Entry 8HGO (electron microscopy, 3.31 A resolution); this record covers chains B and A of the 3 polymer chains in the assembly.

Chain B:
Protein: Receptor tyrosine-protein kinase erbB-2
From: Homo sapiens
Notes: EC 2.7.10.1
UniProt: P04626 (ERBB2_HUMAN); residue numbers follow UniProt; this construct covers 1-693
Amino-acid sequence (745 residues; numbered 1 to 745; the number before each row is that of its first residue):
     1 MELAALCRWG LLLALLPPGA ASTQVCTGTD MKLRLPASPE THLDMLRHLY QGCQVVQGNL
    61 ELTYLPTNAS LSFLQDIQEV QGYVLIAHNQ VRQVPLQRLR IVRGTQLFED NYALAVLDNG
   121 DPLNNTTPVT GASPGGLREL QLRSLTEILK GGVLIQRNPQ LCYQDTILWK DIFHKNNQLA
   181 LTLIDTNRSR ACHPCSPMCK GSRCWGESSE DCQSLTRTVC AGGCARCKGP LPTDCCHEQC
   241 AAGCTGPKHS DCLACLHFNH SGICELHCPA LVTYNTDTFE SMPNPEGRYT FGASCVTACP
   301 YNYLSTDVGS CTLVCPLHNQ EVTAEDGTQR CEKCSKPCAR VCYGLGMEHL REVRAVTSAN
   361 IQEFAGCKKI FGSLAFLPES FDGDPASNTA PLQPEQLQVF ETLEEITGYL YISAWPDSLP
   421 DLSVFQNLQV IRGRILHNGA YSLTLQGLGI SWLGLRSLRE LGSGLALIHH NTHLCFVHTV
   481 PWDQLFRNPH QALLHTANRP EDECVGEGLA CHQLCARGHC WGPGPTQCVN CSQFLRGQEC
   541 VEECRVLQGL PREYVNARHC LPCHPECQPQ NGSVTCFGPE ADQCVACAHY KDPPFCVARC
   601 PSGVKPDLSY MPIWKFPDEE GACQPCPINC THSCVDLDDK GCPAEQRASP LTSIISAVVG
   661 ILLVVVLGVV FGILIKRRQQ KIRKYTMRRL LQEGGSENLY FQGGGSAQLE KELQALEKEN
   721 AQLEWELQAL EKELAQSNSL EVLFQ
Unresolved in the structure: 1-23, 121-133, 600-745
Sequence notes: expression tag (694-745)
Swiss-Prot annotation at these positions:
  - region: Lys-676 to Arg-689 (Required for interaction with KPNB1 and EEA1)
  - motif: Lys-676 to Arg-689 (Nuclear localization signal)
  - modified residue: Thr-182 (Phosphothreonine)
  - glycosylation (N-linked (GlcNAc...) asparagine): Asn-68, Asn-124, Asn-187, Asn-259, Asn-530, Asn-571, Asn-629
Disulfides: Cys-26/Cys-53, Cys-162/Cys-192, Cys-195/Cys-204, Cys-199/Cys-212, Cys-220/Cys-227, Cys-224/Cys-235, Cys-236/Cys-244, Cys-240/Cys-252, Cys-255/Cys-264, Cys-268/Cys-295, Cys-299/Cys-311, Cys-315/Cys-331, Cys-334/Cys-338, Cys-342/Cys-367, Cys-475/Cys-504, Cys-511/Cys-520, Cys-515/Cys-528, Cys-531/Cys-540, Cys-544/Cys-560, Cys-563/Cys-576, Cys-567/Cys-584, Cys-587/Cys-596
Covalent attachments: N-acetylglucosamine (NAG) linked to Asn-259

Chain A:
Protein: Epidermal growth factor receptor
From: Homo sapiens
Notes: EC 2.7.10.1
UniProt: P00533 (EGFR_HUMAN); residues 1-683 here = UniProt positions 1-683
Amino-acid sequence (736 residues; row label = number of the first residue in the row):
     1 MRPSGTAGAA LLALLAALCP ASRALEEKKV CQGTSNKLTQ LGTFEDHFLS LQRMFNNCEV
    61 VLGNLEITYV QRNYDLSFLK TIQEVAGYVL IALNTVERIP LENLQIIRGN MYYENSYALA
   121 VLSNYDANKT GLKELPMRNL QEILHGAVRF SNNPALCNVE SIQWRDIVSS DFLSNMSMDF
   181 QNHLGSCQKC DPSCPNGSCW GAGEENCQKL TKIICAQQCS GRCRGKSPSD CCHNQCAAGC
   241 TGPRESDCLV CRKFRDEATC KDTCPPLMLY NPTTYQMDVN PEGKYSFGAT CVKKCPRNYV
   301 VTDHGSCVRA CGADSYEMEE DGVRKCKKCE GPCRKVCNGI GIGEFKDSLS INATNIKHFK
   361 NCTSISGDLH ILPVAFRGDS FTHTPPLDPQ ELDILKTVKE ITGFLLIQAW PENRTDLHAF
   421 ENLEIIRGRT KQHGQFSLAV VSLNITSLGL RSLKEISDGD VIISGNKNLC YANTINWKKL
   481 FGTSGQKTKI ISNRGENSCK ATGQVCHALC SPEGCWGPEP RDCVSCRNVS RGRECVDKCN
   541 LLEGEPREFV ENSECIQCHP ECLPQAMNIT CTGRGPDNCI QCAHYIDGPH CVKTCPAGVM
   601 GENNTLVWKY ADAGHVCHLC HPNCTYGCTG PGLEGCPTNG PKIPSIATGM VGALLLLLVV
   661 ALGIGLFMRR RHIVRKRTLR RLLGGSENLY FQGGGSAAQL KKKLQALKKK NAQLKWKLQA
   721 LKKKLAQSNS LEVLFQ
Unresolved in the structure: 1-26, 595-736
Sequence notes: expression tag (684-736)
Swiss-Prot annotation at these positions:
  - modified residue: Ser-229 (Phosphoserine), Thr-678 (Phosphothreonine)
  - glycosylation (N-linked (GlcNAc...) asparagine): Asn-56 (complex), Asn-73, Asn-128, Asn-175, Asn-196, Asn-352, Asn-361, Asn-413, Asn-444, Asn-528, Asn-568, Asn-603, Asn-623 (high mannose)
Disulfides: Cys-31/Cys-58, Cys-157/Cys-187, Cys-190/Cys-199, Cys-194/Cys-207, Cys-215/Cys-223, Cys-219/Cys-231, Cys-232/Cys-240, Cys-236/Cys-248, Cys-251/Cys-260, Cys-264/Cys-291, Cys-295/Cys-307, Cys-311/Cys-326, Cys-329/Cys-333, Cys-337/Cys-362, Cys-470/Cys-499, Cys-506/Cys-515, Cys-510/Cys-523, Cys-526/Cys-535, Cys-539/Cys-555, Cys-558/Cys-571, Cys-562/Cys-579, Cys-582/Cys-591
Covalent attachments: N-acetylglucosamine (NAG) linked to Asn-56, Asn-175, Asn-352

Interface between chain B and chain A:
Contacting residue pairs (41; chain B residue first):
  Gly-223(B) with Ser-229(A), hydrogen bond (backbone-side chain)
  Cys-224(B) with Ser-229(A)
  Pro-232(B) with Gln-218(A), hydrogen bond (backbone-side chain); Pro-228(A)
  Thr-233(B) with Gln-218(A), hydrogen bond (backbone-side chain)
  Cys-235(B) with Gln-218(A), hydrogen bond (backbone-side chain)
  His-237(B) with Gln-218(A); Cys-219(A); Ser-220(A)
  Glu-238(B) with Gln-218(A); Cys-219(A)
  Pro-247(B) with Gln-217(A); Gln-218(A)
  Lys-248(B) with Gln-217(A), hydrogen bond
  His-267(B) with Asp-262(A)
  Val-272(B) with His-304(A)
  Tyr-274(B) with Lys-253(A); Phe-254(A), hydrophobic; Ser-286(A), hydrogen bond (side chain-backbone); Phe-287(A); Gly-288(A), hydrogen bond (side chain-backbone); Ser-306(A); Cys-307(A), hydrogen bond (side chain-backbone); Val-308(A), hydrophobic
  Thr-276(B) with Phe-254(A); Gly-288(A)
  Asp-277(B) with Asn-110(A), hydrogen bond
  Thr-278(B) with Arg-309(A); Ile-342(A)
  Phe-279(B) with Gly-288(A); Val-308(A); Arg-309(A), hydrogen bond (backbone-backbone)
  Asp-307(B) with Asp-303(A); His-304(A), hydrogen bond (backbone-side chain)
  Ser-310(B) with Tyr-270(A)
  Pro-316(B) with Met-277(A), hydrophobic
  Leu-317(B) with Met-277(A)
  Glu-332(B) with Lys-328(A), salt bridge
  Lys-333(B) with Cys-326(A); Lys-327(A)
  Glu-348(B) with Gln-276(A), hydrogen bond
Other interface residues (no listed pair), chain B (31 interface residues in all): Gly-222, Asp-234, Cys-236, Glu-280, Ser-281, Val-308, Thr-312, Arg-351
Other interface residues (no listed pair), chain A (32 interface residues in all): Thr-263, Thr-273, Tyr-275, Ala-289, Ala-310, Glu-320
Interface features reported in the paper:
  - interface residues, chain B: Ala-270(B)

In short:
31 residues of chain B and 32 residues of chain A are in contact, with 12 hydrogen bonds and 1 salt bridge.
Among the polar pairs are Glu-332(B)/Lys-328(A), Gly-223(B)/Ser-229(A) and Pro-232(B)/Gln-218(A). The paper
reports the interface residue Ala-270(B).
Chain B is Receptor tyrosine-protein kinase erbB-2 and chain A is Epidermal growth factor receptor, both from
Homo sapiens; the structure, The EGF-bound EGFR/HER2 ectodomain complex, was determined by electron microscopy
(same publication as 8HGS and 8HGP).
